7CA5 - chains A and B; structure by electron microscopy, 7.60 A resolution (low resolution: residue-level contacts below are approximate; hydrogen-bond / salt-bridge calls are withheld).

Chain A:
Molecule: Gamma-aminobutyric acid type B receptor subunit 1
From: Homo sapiens
UniProt: Q9UBS5 (GABR1_HUMAN); numbering as in UniProt (aligned over 165-900)
Amino-acid sequence (771 residues; numbered 139 to 909; the number before each row is that of its first residue):
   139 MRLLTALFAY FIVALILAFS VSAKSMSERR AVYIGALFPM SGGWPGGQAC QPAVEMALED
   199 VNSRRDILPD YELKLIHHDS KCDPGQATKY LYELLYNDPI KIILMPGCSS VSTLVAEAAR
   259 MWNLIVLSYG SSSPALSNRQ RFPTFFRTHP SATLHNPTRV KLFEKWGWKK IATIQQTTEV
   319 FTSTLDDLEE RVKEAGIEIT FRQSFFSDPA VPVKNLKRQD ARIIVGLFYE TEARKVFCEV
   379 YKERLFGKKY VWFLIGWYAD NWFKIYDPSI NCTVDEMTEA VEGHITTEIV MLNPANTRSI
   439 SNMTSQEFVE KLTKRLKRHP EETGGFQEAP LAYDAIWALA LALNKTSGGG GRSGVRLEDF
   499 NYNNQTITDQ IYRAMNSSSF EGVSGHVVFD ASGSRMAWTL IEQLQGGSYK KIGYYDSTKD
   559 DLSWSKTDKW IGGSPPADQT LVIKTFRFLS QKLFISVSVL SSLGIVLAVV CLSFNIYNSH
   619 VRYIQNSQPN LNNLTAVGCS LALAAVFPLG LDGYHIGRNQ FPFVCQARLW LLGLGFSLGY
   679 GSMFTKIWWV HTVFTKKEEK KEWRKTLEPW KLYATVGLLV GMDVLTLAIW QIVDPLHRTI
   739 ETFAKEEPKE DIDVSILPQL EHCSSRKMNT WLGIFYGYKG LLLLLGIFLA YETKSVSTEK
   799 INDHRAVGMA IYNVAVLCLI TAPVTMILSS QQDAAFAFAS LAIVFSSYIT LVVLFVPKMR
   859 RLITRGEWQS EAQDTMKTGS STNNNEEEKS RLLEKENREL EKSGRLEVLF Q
Not modelled in the structure: 139-164, 486-493, 693-705, 745-753, 792-800, 864-909
Differences from the reference sequence: initiating methionine (139); expression tag (140-164, 901-909)

Chain B:
Molecule: Gamma-aminobutyric acid type B receptor subunit 2
From: Homo sapiens
UniProt: O75899 (GABR2_HUMAN); residue numbers follow UniProt; this construct covers 1-787
Amino-acid sequence (822 residues; row label = number of the first residue in the row):
     1 MASPRSSGQP GPPPPPPPPP ARLLLLLLLP LLLPLAPGAW GWARGAPRPP PSSPPLSIMG
    61 LMPLTKEVAK GSIGRGVLPA VELAIEQIRN ESLLRPYFLD LRLYDTECDN AKGLKAFYDA
   121 IKYGPNHLMV FGGVCPSVTS IIAESLQGWN LVQLSFAATT PVLADKKKYP YFFRTVPSDN
   181 AVNPAILKLL KHYQWKRVGT LTQDVQRFSE VRNDLTGVLY GEDIEISDTE SFSNDPCTSV
   241 KKLKGNDVRI ILGQFDQNMA AKVFCCAYEE NMYGSKYQWI IPGWYEPSWW EQVHTEANSS
   301 RCLRKNLLAA MEGYIGVDFE PLSSKQIKTI SGKTPQQYER EYNNKRSGVG PSKFHGYAYD
   361 GIWVIAKTLQ RAMETLHASS RHQRIQDFNY TDHTLGRIIL NAMNETNFFG VTGQVVFRNG
   421 ERMGTIKFTQ FQDSREVKVG EYNAVADTLE IINDTIRFQG SEPPKDKTII LEQLRKISLP
   481 LYSILSALTI LGMIMASAFL FFNIKNRNQK LIKMSSPYMN NLIILGGMLS YASIFLFGLD
   541 GSFVSEKTFE TLCTVRTWIL TVGYTTAFGA MFAKTWRVHA IFKNVKMKKK IIKDQKLLVI
   601 VGGMLLIDLC ILICWQAVDP LRRTVEKYSM EPDPAGRDIS IRPLLEHCEN THMTIWLGIV
   661 YAYKGLLMLF GCFLAWETRN VSIPALNDSK YIGMSVYNVG IMCIIGAAVS FLTRDQPNVQ
   721 FCIVALVIIF CSTITLCLVF VPKLITLRTN PDAATQNRRF QFTQNQKKED SKTSTSVTSV
   781 NQASTSRSGR GGSENLYFQG GSGSGGDYKD DDDKDYKDDD DK
Not modelled in the structure: 1-52, 293-299, 380-384, 585-591, 620-622, 633-639, 679-687, 713-717, 751-822
Differences from the reference sequence: expression tag (788-822)
Curated features (UniProtKB/Swiss-Prot):
  - modified residue (Phosphoserine): Ser776, Ser779
  - glycosylation (N-linked (GlcNAc...) asparagine): Asn90, Asn298, Asn389, Asn404, Asn453
  - natural variant: Ala567 (A567T: In NDPLHS), Gly693 (G693W: In DEE59; uncertain significance), Ser695 (S695I: In DEE59), Ile705 (I705N: In DEE59), Ala707 (A707T: In NDPLHS)
  - mutagenesis: Tyr118 (Y118A: Impairs interaction with GABBR1. Decreases signaling via G-proteins)

Chain A / chain B interface:
Contacting residue pairs (1; chain A residue first):
  Gly223(A) - Glu144(B)
Other interface residues (no listed pair), chain A (3 interface residues in all): Lys227, Met259
Other interface residues (no listed pair), chain B (3 interface residues in all): Ala111, Gly148

In short:
The chain A/chain B interface involves 3 residues from each chain. Curated annotation (UniProt) lists one
mutagenesis site on chain B.
Chain A is Gamma-aminobutyric acid type B receptor subunit 1 and chain B is Gamma-aminobutyric acid type B
receptor subunit 2, both from Homo sapiens; the structure, Cryo-EM structure of human GABA(B) receptor in apo
state, was determined by electron microscopy, deposited together with 7CA3 and 7CUM.
